4D8F - chains A and B; structure by X-ray diffraction, 2.20 A resolution.

Chain A (and B):
Molecule: Ribonucleoside-diphosphate reductase subunit beta
Source organism: Chlamydia trachomatis
Notes: EC 1.17.4.1; chain B of this document is another copy of the same molecule, construct and numbering; everything in this record applies to it too
Reference sequence: O84835 (RIR2_CHLTR); numbering as in UniProt (aligned over 1-346)
Sequence (366 residues; each row starts with the number of its first residue; numbers below 1 keep their minus sign (Met-19 is residue -19)):
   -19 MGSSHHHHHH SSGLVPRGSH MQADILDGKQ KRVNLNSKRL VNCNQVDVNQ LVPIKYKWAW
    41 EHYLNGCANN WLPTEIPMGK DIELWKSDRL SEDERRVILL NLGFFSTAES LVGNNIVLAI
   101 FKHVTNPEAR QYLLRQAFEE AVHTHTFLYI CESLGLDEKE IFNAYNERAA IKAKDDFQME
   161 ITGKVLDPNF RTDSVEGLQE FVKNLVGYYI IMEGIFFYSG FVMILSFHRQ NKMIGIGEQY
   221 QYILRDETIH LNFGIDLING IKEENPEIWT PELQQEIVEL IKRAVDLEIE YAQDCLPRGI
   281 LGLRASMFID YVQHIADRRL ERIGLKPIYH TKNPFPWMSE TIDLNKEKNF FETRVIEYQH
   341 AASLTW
Unresolved in the structure: -19 to -7, 321-346 (chain B: -19 to -10, 325-346)
Construct notes: expression tag (-19 to 0)
Ion coordination: Mn2+: Glu89, Glu120, His123; Fe ion: Glu120, Glu193, Glu227, His230
Curated features (UniProtKB/Swiss-Prot):
  - active site: Tyr129
  - binding site (Fe cation): Glu89, Glu120, His123, Glu193, Glu227, His230

How chain A and chain B interact:
Contacting residue pairs (154; chain A residue first):
  Pro-4(A) - Trp65(B)
  Pro-4(A) - Lys66(B)
  Pro-4(A) - Ser67(B)
  Pro-4(A) - Arg75(B)
  Arg-3(A) - Glu72(B)  salt bridge
  Arg-3(A) - Arg75(B)
  Gly-2(A) - Glu72(B)
  Gly-2(A) - Arg75(B)
  Gly-2(A) - Leu79(B)
  Ser-1(A) - Arg75(B)
  Ser-1(A) - Leu79(B)
  Ser-1(A) - Leu136(B)
  His0(A) - Leu79(B)
  His0(A) - Glu140(B)  salt bridge
  Met1(A) - Leu79(B)
  Met1(A) - Leu80(B)  hydrophobic
  Met1(A) - Glu140(B)  hydrogen bond (backbone-side chain)
  Met1(A) - Ala144(B)  hydrophobic
  Gln2(A) - Arg148(B)  hydrogen bond (backbone-side chain)
  Ala3(A) - Glu147(B)
  Asp4(A) - Glu147(B)  hydrogen bond (backbone-backbone)
  Asp4(A) - Arg148(B)  salt bridge
  Asp4(A) - Ala149(B)  hydrogen bond (side chain-backbone)
  Ile5(A) - Asn146(B)
  Ile5(A) - Glu147(B)  hydrogen bond (backbone-backbone)
  Ile5(A) - Arg148(B)
  Ile5(A) - Ala149(B)
  Ile5(A) - Lys152(B)
  Gly8(A) - Asn143(B)  hydrogen bond (backbone-side chain)
  Gly8(A) - Asn146(B)
  Gly8(A) - Glu147(B)
  Lys9(A) - Asn143(B)
  Lys9(A) - Glu147(B)
  Lys11(A) - Asn143(B)
  Lys11(A) - Asn146(B)
  Arg12(A) - Lys139(B)
  Arg12(A) - Glu140(B)
  Arg12(A) - Asn143(B)
  Arg12(A) - Glu147(B)  salt bridge
  Val13(A) - Lys139(B)
  Asp27(A) - Tyr145(B)  hydrogen bond
  Asp27(A) - Asn146(B)
  Asn29(A) - Ser90(B)  hydrogen bond (backbone-side chain)
  Asn29(A) - Leu91(B)
  Asn29(A) - Asn94(B)  hydrogen bond
  Asn29(A) - Tyr145(B)
  Gln30(A) - Thr87(B)
  Gln30(A) - Phe142(B)
  Gln30(A) - Asn143(B)  hydrogen bond
  Gln30(A) - Asn146(B)
  Val32(A) - Leu128(B)  hydrophobic
  Val32(A) - Glu138(B)
  Val32(A) - Phe142(B)  hydrophobic
  Pro33(A) - Lys139(B)
  Ile34(A) - Leu128(B)  hydrophobic
  Trp40(A) - His125(B)
  Trp40(A) - Leu128(B)  hydrophobic
  Tyr43(A) - Ala121(B)  hydrogen bond (side chain-backbone)
  Tyr43(A) - Val122(B)  hydrogen bond (side chain-backbone)
  Leu44(A) - His125(B)
  Cys47(A) - Leu52(B)  hydrophobic
  Cys47(A) - Phe118(B)  hydrophobic
  Asn50(A) - Asn50(B)
  Leu52(A) - Cys47(B)  hydrophobic
  Ile62(A) - Ser-9(B)
  Trp65(A) - Pro-4(B)
  Trp65(A) - Ser-1(B)
  Lys66(A) - Ser-9(B)
  Lys66(A) - Gly-7(B)  hydrogen bond (side chain-backbone)
  Lys66(A) - Leu-6(B)  hydrogen bond (side chain-backbone)
  Arg75(A) - Pro-4(B)
  Arg75(A) - Arg-3(B)
  Arg75(A) - Gly-2(B)
  Arg75(A) - Ser-1(B)
  Leu79(A) - Ser-1(B)
  Leu79(A) - His0(B)
  Leu79(A) - Met1(B)
  Leu80(A) - Met1(B)  hydrophobic
  Thr87(A) - Gln30(B)
  Ser90(A) - Asn29(B)  hydrogen bond (side chain-backbone)
  Leu91(A) - Asn29(B)
  Asn94(A) - Asn29(B)  hydrogen bond
  Asn94(A) - Phe101(B)
  Asn94(A) - Arg110(B)
  Val97(A) - Val97(B)
  Val97(A) - Phe101(B)  hydrophobic
  Val97(A) - Leu114(B)  hydrophobic
  Leu98(A) - Phe101(B)  hydrophobic
  Leu98(A) - Lys102(B)
  Phe101(A) - Asn94(B)
  Phe101(A) - Val97(B)  hydrophobic
  Phe101(A) - Leu98(B)  hydrophobic
  Lys102(A) - Leu98(B)
  Arg110(A) - Asn94(B)
  Gln111(A) - Ala121(B)  hydrogen bond (side chain-backbone)
  Gln111(A) - His125(B)
  Leu114(A) - Val97(B)  hydrophobic
  Leu114(A) - Ala117(B)
  Leu114(A) - Ala121(B)  hydrophobic
  Arg115(A) - Phe118(B)
  Ala117(A) - Leu114(B)
  Phe118(A) - Cys47(B)  hydrophobic
  Phe118(A) - Leu114(B)
  Phe118(A) - Arg115(B)
  Phe118(A) - Phe118(B)  hydrophobic
  Ala121(A) - Tyr43(B)  hydrogen bond (backbone-side chain)
  Ala121(A) - Gln111(B)  hydrogen bond (backbone-side chain)
  Val122(A) - Tyr43(B)
  Thr124(A) - Leu31(B)
  His125(A) - Trp40(B)
  His125(A) - Tyr43(B)
  His125(A) - Leu44(B)
  His125(A) - Gln111(B)
  Leu128(A) - Leu31(B)  hydrophobic
  Leu128(A) - Val32(B)  hydrophobic
  Leu128(A) - Ile34(B)  hydrophobic
  Leu128(A) - Trp40(B)  hydrophobic
  Glu132(A) - Ser-9(B)
  Ser133(A) - Ser-9(B)  hydrogen bond (backbone-side chain)
  Glu138(A) - Val32(B)
  Lys139(A) - Arg12(B)
  Lys139(A) - Val13(B)  hydrogen bond (side chain-backbone)
  Lys139(A) - Pro33(B)
  Glu140(A) - His0(B)  salt bridge
  Glu140(A) - Met1(B)  hydrogen bond (side chain-backbone)
  Phe142(A) - Gln30(B)
  Phe142(A) - Leu31(B)
  Phe142(A) - Val32(B)  hydrophobic
  Asn143(A) - Gly8(B)  hydrogen bond (side chain-backbone)
  Asn143(A) - Lys11(B)
  Asn143(A) - Arg12(B)
  Asn143(A) - Gln30(B)  hydrogen bond
  Ala144(A) - Met1(B)  hydrophobic
  Tyr145(A) - Asp27(B)  hydrogen bond
  Tyr145(A) - Asn29(B)
  Asn146(A) - Ile5(B)
  Asn146(A) - Gly8(B)
  Asn146(A) - Lys11(B)
  Asn146(A) - Asp27(B)
  Asn146(A) - Gln30(B)
  Glu147(A) - Ala3(B)
  Glu147(A) - Asp4(B)  hydrogen bond (backbone-backbone)
  Glu147(A) - Ile5(B)  hydrogen bond (backbone-backbone)
  Glu147(A) - Gly8(B)
  Glu147(A) - Lys9(B)
  Glu147(A) - Arg12(B)  salt bridge
  Arg148(A) - Gln2(B)  hydrogen bond (side chain-backbone)
  Arg148(A) - Asp4(B)  salt bridge
  Arg148(A) - Ile5(B)
  Ala149(A) - Asp4(B)  hydrogen bond (backbone-side chain)
  Ala149(A) - Ile5(B)
  Lys152(A) - Ile5(B)
  Pro168(A) - Pro168(B)
  Pro168(A) - Asn169(B)
Also at the interface, not in a pair above, chain A (74 interface residues in all): Leu31, Ser67, Glu72, Gly135, Leu136, Asp137, Ile141
Also at the interface, not in a pair above, chain B (75 interface residues in all): Ser-8, Val-5, Asn14, Thr124

Overview:
74 residues of chain A face 75 of chain B across their interface, with 29 hydrogen bonds and 7 salt bridges.
Polar contacts include Arg-3(A)-Glu72(B), His0(A)-Glu140(B) and Asp4(A)-Arg148(B). UniProt lists active-site
residue Tyr129(A) and 6 Fe cation-binding residues on chain A.
Both chains are Ribonucleoside-diphosphate reductase subunit beta (Chlamydia trachomatis). Entry 4D8F
(Chlamydia trachomatis NrdB with a Mn/Fe cofactor (procedure 1 - high Mn)) was determined by X-ray
diffraction, deposited together with 4D8G.
